Entry 9BYW (electron microscopy, 4.64 A resolution (low resolution: residue-level contacts below are approximate; hydrogen-bond / salt-bridge calls are withheld)); this record covers chains C and D of the 4 polymer chains in the assembly.

[Chain C (and D)]
Protein: Ribonucleoside-diphosphate reductase subunit beta
From: Bacillus subtilis
Notes: EC 1.17.4.1; chain D of this document is another copy of the same molecule, construct and numbering; everything in this record applies to it too
UniProt: P50621 (RIR2_BACSU); residue numbers follow UniProt; this construct covers 1-329
Sequence (350 residues; each row starts with the number of its first residue; numbers below 1 keep their minus sign (Met-20 is residue -20)):
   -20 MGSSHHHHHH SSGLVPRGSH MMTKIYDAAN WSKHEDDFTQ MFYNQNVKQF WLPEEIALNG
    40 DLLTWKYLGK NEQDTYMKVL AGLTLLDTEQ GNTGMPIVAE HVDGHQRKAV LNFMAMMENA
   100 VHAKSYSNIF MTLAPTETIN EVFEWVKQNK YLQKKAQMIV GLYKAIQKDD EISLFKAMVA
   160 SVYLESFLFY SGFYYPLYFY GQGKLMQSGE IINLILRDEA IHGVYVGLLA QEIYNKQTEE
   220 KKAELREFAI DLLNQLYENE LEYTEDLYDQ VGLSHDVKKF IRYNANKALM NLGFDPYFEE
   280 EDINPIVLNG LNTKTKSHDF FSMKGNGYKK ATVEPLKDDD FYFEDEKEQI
Unresolved in the structure: -20 to 15, 291-308, 323-329
Differences from the reference sequence: initiating methionine (-20); expression tag (-19 to 0)
Bound ions: Mn2+ site 1: Asp66, Glu97, His101, Glu198; Mn2+ site 2: Glu97, Glu164, Glu198, His201
Curated features (UniProtKB/Swiss-Prot):
  - active site: Tyr105
  - binding site (Fe cation): Asp66, Glu97, His101, Glu164, Glu198, His201

[How chain C and chain D interact]
Contacting residue pairs (25):
  Tyr22(C) - Ala99(D)
  Phe29(C) - Phe29(D)
  Leu31(C) - Tyr22(D)
  Thr67(C) - His84(D)
  Gly70(C) - Asn91(D)
  Asn71(C) - His84(D)
  Asn71(C) - Lys87(D)
  His84(C) - Thr67(D)
  His84(C) - Asn71(D)
  Lys87(C) - Asn71(D)
  Ala88(C) - Asn98(D)
  Asn91(C) - Ala94(D)
  Asn91(C) - Asn98(D)
  Phe92(C) - Met95(D)
  Ala94(C) - Asn91(D)
  Met95(C) - Asn91(D)
  Met95(C) - Phe92(D)
  Met95(C) - Met95(D)
  Asn98(C) - Lys87(D)
  Asn98(C) - Ala88(D)
  Asn98(C) - Asn91(D)
  Ala99(C) - Tyr22(D)
  Ala99(C) - Ala88(D)
  Lys103(C) - Tyr22(D)
  Lys309(C) - Glu34(D)
Also at the interface, not in a pair above, chain C (19 interface residues in all): Val26, Pro75
Also at the interface, not in a pair above, chain D (17 interface residues in all): Val26, Leu31, Lys103

[In short]
The interface between chain C and chain D involves 19 residues on one side and 17 on the other. Asp66(C),
Glu97(C), His101(C) and Glu198(C) form the Mn2+ site 1. UniProt lists active-site residue Tyr105(C) and 6 Fe
cation-binding residues on chain C.
Both chains are Ribonucleoside-diphosphate reductase subunit beta (Bacillus subtilis). Entry 9BYW (Class 5
model for turnover condition of Bacillus subtilis ribonucleotide reductase complex) was determined by electron
microscopy together with 9BW3, 9BWX, 9BX2, 9BX3, 9BX6, 9BX8 and 39 further entries from the same study.
